Entry 9J1P (electron microscopy, 2.99 A resolution); this record covers chains B and N of the 6 polymer chains in the assembly.

[Chain B]
Name: Guanine nucleotide-binding protein G(I)/G(S)/G(T) subunit beta-1
Organism: Rattus norvegicus
Reference sequence: P54311 (GBB1_RAT); residue numbers follow UniProt; this construct covers 2-340
Amino-acid sequence (345 residues; each row starts with the number of its first residue; numbers below 1 keep their minus sign (Met-4 is residue -4)):
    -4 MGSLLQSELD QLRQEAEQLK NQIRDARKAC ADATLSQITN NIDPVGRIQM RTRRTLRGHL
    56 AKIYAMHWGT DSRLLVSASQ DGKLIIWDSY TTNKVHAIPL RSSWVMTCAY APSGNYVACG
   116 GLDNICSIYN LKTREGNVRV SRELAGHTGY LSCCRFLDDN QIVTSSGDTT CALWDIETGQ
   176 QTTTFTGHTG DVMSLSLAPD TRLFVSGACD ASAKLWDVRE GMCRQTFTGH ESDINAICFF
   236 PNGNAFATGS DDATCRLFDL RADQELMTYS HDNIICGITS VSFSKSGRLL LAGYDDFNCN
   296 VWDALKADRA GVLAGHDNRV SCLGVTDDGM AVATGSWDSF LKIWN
Disordered / not traced: -4 to 2
Differences from the reference sequence: initiating methionine (-4); expression tag (-3 to 1)
UniProt features mapped onto this chain:
  - modified residue: Ser2 (N-acetylserine), His266 (Phosphohistidine)

[Chain N]
Name: Nanobody-35
Organism: Lama glama
Notes: antibody fragment or engineered binder
Amino-acid sequence (140 residues; numbered -1 to 138; the number before each row is that of its first residue; numbers below 1 keep their minus sign (Met-1 is residue -1)):
    -1 MAQVQLQESG GGLVQPGGSL RLSCAASGFT FSNYKMNWVR QAPGKGLEWV SDISQSGASI
    59 SYTGSVKGRF TISRDNAKNT LYLQMNSLKP EDTAVYYCAR CPAPFTRDCF DVTSTTYAYR
   119 GQGTQVTVSS HHHHHHEPEA
Disordered / not traced: -1 to 0, 125-138
Disulfide bonds: Cys22-Cys96, Cys99-Cys107

[Chain B / chain N interface]
Contacting residue pairs - 14 pairs, chain B then chain N:
  Thr184(B) - Ala116(N)
  Cys204(B) - Tyr117(N)  hydrogen bond (backbone-side chain)
  Ala206(B) - Tyr117(N)
  Thr223(B) - Gln1(N)
  Glu226(B) - Gly26(N)
  Glu226(B) - Phe27(N)
  Glu226(B) - Tyr32(N)  hydrogen bond (backbone-side chain)
  Glu226(B) - Arg98(N)  hydrogen bond (backbone-side chain)
  Glu226(B) - Tyr117(N)
  Ser227(B) - Tyr32(N)
  Ser227(B) - Pro100(N)  hydrogen bond (side chain-backbone)
  Ser227(B) - Tyr117(N)  hydrogen bond (backbone-side chain)
  Asp228(B) - Tyr117(N)  hydrogen bond
  Ile270(B) - Phe103(N)  hydrophobic
Also at the interface, not in a pair above, chain B (12 interface residues in all): Asp205, His225, Asp246, Asp247
Also at the interface, not in a pair above, chain N (13 interface residues in all): Val2, Thr28, Pro102, Thr114

[In short]
Chain B and chain N form an interface of 12 and 13 residues respectively, with 6 hydrogen bonds. Polar
contacts include Cys204(B)-Tyr117(N), Glu226(B)-Tyr32(N) and Glu226(B)-Arg98(N).
Chain B is Guanine nucleotide-binding protein G(I)/G(S)/G(T) subunit beta-1 (Rattus norvegicus) and chain N is
Nanobody-35 (Lama glama); the structure, Cryo-EM structure of the g1:Ox-bound human GLP-1R-Gs complex, was
determined by electron microscopy.
